PDB entry 2YNQ | X-ray diffraction, 2.40 A resolution | chains A and D

== Chain A (and D) ==
Protein: ESSB
Source organism: Geobacillus thermodenitrificans
Notes: fragment: extracellular domain, residues 241-397; chain D of this document is another copy of the same molecule, construct and numbering; everything in this record applies to it too
UniProtKB: A4IKE6 (A4IKE6_GEOTN); numbering as in UniProt (aligned over 241-397)
Sequence (161 residues; row label = number of the first residue in the row; note: 240 numbers in that range are skipped by the numbering (no residue carries them; nothing is unmodelled there); numbers below 1 keep their minus sign (Gly-3 is residue -3)):
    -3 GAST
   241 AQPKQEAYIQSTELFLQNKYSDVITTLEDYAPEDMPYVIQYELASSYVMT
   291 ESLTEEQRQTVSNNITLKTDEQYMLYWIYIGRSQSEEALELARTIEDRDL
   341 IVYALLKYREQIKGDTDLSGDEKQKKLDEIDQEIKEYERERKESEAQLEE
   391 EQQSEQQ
Disordered / not traced: -3 to 0, 241, 391-397 (chain D: -3 to -1, 391-397)
Differences from the reference sequence: expression tag (-3 to 0)
Ion coordination: Na+ site 1: Ser302, Ile305 (together with malonate ion); Na+ site 2: Gln372 (shared with Gln257(D) of chain D)
Residues lining bound ligands: malonate ion (MLI): Tyr281, Ile305, Thr306, Leu307, Lys308

== How chain A and chain D interact ==
Contacting residue pairs (43; chain A residue first):
  Ser292(A) - Gln297(D)  hydrogen bond (backbone-side chain)
  Ser292(A) - Glu350(D)  hydrogen bond
  Leu293(A) - Gln297(D)
  Leu293(A) - Leu346(D)
  Thr294(A) - Val342(D)
  Thr294(A) - Leu346(D)
  Thr294(A) - Glu378(D)
  Glu296(A) - Glu378(D)
  Glu296(A) - Arg381(D)  salt bridge
  Glu296(A) - Lys382(D)
  Gln297(A) - Gln297(D)
  Gln297(A) - Thr300(D)
  Arg298(A) - Arg349(D)
  Val301(A) - Glu296(D)
  Asp339(A) - Glu295(D)
  Tyr343(A) - Ser292(D)
  Tyr343(A) - Leu293(D)
  Tyr343(A) - Thr294(D)
  Leu346(A) - Met289(D)
  Leu346(A) - Thr290(D)
  Leu346(A) - Glu291(D)
  Leu346(A) - Ser292(D)
  Leu346(A) - Arg298(D)
  Arg349(A) - Ser261(D)  hydrogen bond
  Arg349(A) - Thr290(D)
  Glu350(A) - Ser292(D)  hydrogen bond
  Lys353(A) - Thr265(D)
  Gln364(A) - Asp262(D)
  Leu367(A) - Ser261(D)
  Asp368(A) - Lys259(D)  salt bridge
  Asp371(A) - Asn258(D)
  Asp371(A) - Lys259(D)
  Asp371(A) - Tyr260(D)  hydrogen bond (side chain-backbone)
  Asp371(A) - Ser261(D)  hydrogen bond
  Asp371(A) - Thr290(D)
  Gln372(A) - Gln257(D)
  Gln372(A) - Asn258(D)  hydrogen bond
  Ile374(A) - Met289(D)
  Lys375(A) - Asn258(D)
  Lys375(A) - Tyr260(D)
  Glu378(A) - Met289(D)
  Arg381(A) - Glu295(D)  salt bridge
  Arg381(A) - Arg298(D)
Also at the interface, not in a pair above, chain A (26 interface residues in all): Thr300, Val342, Lys347, Lys382
Also at the interface, not in a pair above, chain D (27 interface residues in all): Ile264, Asn304

== Summary ==
The interface between chain A and chain D involves 26 residues on one side and 27 on the other, with 7
hydrogen bonds and 3 salt bridges. Polar pairs include Glu296(A)-Arg381(D), Asp368(A)-Lys259(D) and
Arg381(A)-Glu295(D). Chain A binds malonate ion.
Chain A and chain D are both ESSB (Geobacillus thermodenitrificans); the structure, Crystal Structure of
Geobacillus thermodenitrificans EssB extracellular fragment, was determined by X-ray diffraction (same
publication as 4ANO).
